PDB entry 9FAJ | electron microscopy, 2.60 A resolution | chains B and C of the 9 polymer chains in the assembly

# Chain B
Name: Gamma-aminobutyric acid receptor subunit beta-3
Organism: Homo sapiens
Reference sequence: P28472 (GBRB3_HUMAN); residues 7-447 here correspond to UniProt positions 32-472 (UniProt number = residue number + 25)
Sequence (441 residues; row label = number of the first residue in the row):
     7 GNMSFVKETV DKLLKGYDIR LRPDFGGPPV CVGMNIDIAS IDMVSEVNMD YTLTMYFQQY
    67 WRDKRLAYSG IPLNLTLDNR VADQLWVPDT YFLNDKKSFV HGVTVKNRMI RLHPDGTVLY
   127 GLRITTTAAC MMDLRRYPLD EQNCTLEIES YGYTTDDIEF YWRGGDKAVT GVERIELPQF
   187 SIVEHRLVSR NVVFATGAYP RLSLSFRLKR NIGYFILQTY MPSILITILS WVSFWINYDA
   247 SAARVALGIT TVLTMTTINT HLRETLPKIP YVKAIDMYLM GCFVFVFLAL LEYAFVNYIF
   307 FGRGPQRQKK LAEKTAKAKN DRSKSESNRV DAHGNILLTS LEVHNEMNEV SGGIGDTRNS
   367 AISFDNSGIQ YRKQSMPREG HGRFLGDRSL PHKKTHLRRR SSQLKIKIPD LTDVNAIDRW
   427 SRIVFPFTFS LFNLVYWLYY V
Not modelled in the structure: 7, 318-412
Disulfide bonds: C136-C150
Covalent attachments: glycan linked to N149
Small-molecule neighbours:
  - gamma-amino-butanoic acid (ABU): Y97, E155, S156, Y157, F200, T202, Y205
  - phosphatidylglycerol (PGW; (1R)-2-{[(S)-{[(2S)-2,3-dihydroxypropyl]oxy}(hydroxy)phosphoryl]oxy}-1-[(hexadecanoyloxy)methyl]ethyl (9Z)-octadec-9-enoate), molecule 1: N217, I218, G219, I222, L223, M227, L231
  - phosphatidylglycerol (PGW), molecule 2: T262, N265, P276, V278, M286, F289, V290
  - 1,2-dilauroyl-sn-glycero-3-phosphate (PX2): L297, A300, F301, Y304, R309
  - hexadecane (R16), molecule 1: I218, I222, M227, I230, W237, F435, S436, N439, W443, V447
  - hexadecane (R16), molecule 2: M283, T434, L437, F438, V441, Y442, Y445, Y446
Curated features (UniProtKB/Swiss-Prot):
  - binding site (benzamidine): D95 to Y97, E155 to Y157, F200
  - binding site (4-aminobutanoate): Y97, E155, Y157, T202
  - binding site (histamine): Y97, S156, Y157, T202
  - glycosylation (N-linked (GlcNAc...) asparagine): N8, N80, N149

# Chain C
Name: Isoform 2 of Gamma-aminobutyric acid receptor subunit gamma-2
Organism: Homo sapiens
Reference sequence: P18507 (GBRG2_HUMAN), isoform P18507-1; residues 25-428 here correspond to UniProt positions 64-467 (UniProt number = residue number + 39)
Sequence (405 residues; numbered 25 to 429; the number before each row is that of its first residue):
    25 GDVTVILNNL LEGYDNKLRP DIGVKPTLIH TDMYVNSIGP VNAINMEYTI DIFFAQTWYD
    85 RRLKFNSTIK VLRLNSNMVG KIWIPDTFFR NSKKADAHWI TTPNRMLRIW NDGRVLYTLR
   145 LTIDAECQLQ LHNFPMDEHS CPLEFSSYGY PREEIVYQWK RSSVEVGDTR SWRLYQFSFV
   205 GLRNTTEVVK TTSGDYVVMS VYFDLSRRMG YFTIQTYIPC TLIVVLSWVS FWINKDAVPA
   265 RTSLGITTVL TMTTLSTIAR KSLPKVSYVT AMDLFVSVCF IFVFSALVEY GTLHYFVSNR
   325 KPSKDKDKKK KNPAPTIDIR PRSATIQMNN ATHLQERDEE YGYECLDGKD CASFFCCFED
   385 CRTGAWRHGR IHIRIAKMDS YARIFFPTAF CLFNLVYWVS YLYLG
Not modelled in the structure: 326-368, 386-395
Disulfide bonds: C151-C165
Modified positions: C380 (S-palmitoyl-L-cysteine; P1L); C381 (S-palmitoyl-L-cysteine; P1L); C385 (S-palmitoyl-L-cysteine; P1L)
Construct notes: expression tag (429)
Small-molecule neighbours:
  - phosphatidylglycerol (PGW; (1R)-2-{[(S)-{[(2S)-2,3-dihydroxypropyl]oxy}(hydroxy)phosphoryl]oxy}-1-[(hexadecanoyloxy)methyl]ethyl (9Z)-octadec-9-enoate): S280, S291, Y292, V293, L298, V300, S301, V302, F304, I305
  - 1,2-dilauroyl-sn-glycero-3-phosphate (PX2): W252, W256, S404, R407, I408, P411
Curated features (UniProtKB/Swiss-Prot):
  - glycosylation (N-linked (GlcNAc...) asparagine): N90, N208

# How chain B and chain C interact
Residue-residue contacts (96; chain B residue first):
  M9(B) with L42(C), hydrophobic; R43(C); D45(C); I46(C); R86(C)
  V12(B) with L42(C), hydrophobic
  K13(B) with G37(C); D39(C); L42(C)
  V16(B) with K41(C)
  L20(B) with K41(C)
  S46(B) with E150(C)
  D48(B) with K117(C), salt bridge
  Y62(B) with F112(C); R114(C); Y172(C), hydrophobic
  Q64(B) with T216(C), hydrogen bond; S217(C)
  T82(B) with G173(C); Y174(C); E178(C), hydrogen bond
  L83(B) with L42(C), hydrophobic; Y174(C)
  D84(B) with N40(C); K41(C), hydrogen bond (backbone-backbone); Y174(C)
  R86(B) with N40(C); G104(C), hydrogen bond (side chain-backbone)
  V87(B) with K41(C)
  Q90(B) with K41(C)
  F105(B) with K118(C)
  H107(B) with S116(C); K117(C)
  V109(B) with T111(C); F112(C); A119(C); D120(C); A121(C); L145(C), hydrophobic
  T110(B) with P109(C); T111(C), hydrogen bond (side chain-backbone)
  V111(B) with D110(C)
  N113(B) with F112(C); Y172(C)
  R114(B) with Y172(C)
  M115(B) with Y172(C); G173(C); S217(C); Y220(C)
  R117(B) with G173(C), hydrogen bond (side chain-backbone); P175(C); S217(C), hydrogen bond (side chain-backbone); Y220(C), hydrogen bond
  G127(B) with Y172(C)
  L128(B) with Y172(C), hydrogen bond (backbone-side chain)
  R129(B) with F112(C); F113(C), hydrogen bond (side chain-backbone); R114(C), hydrogen bond (side chain-backbone); S116(C), hydrogen bond (side chain-backbone); Y172(C), hydrogen bond (backbone-side chain)
  E182(B) with Q152(C)
  P184(B) with K289(C)
  Q185(B) with K289(C)
  N217(B) with S291(C)
  G219(B) with S291(C), hydrogen bond (backbone-side chain)
  Y220(B) with R284(C); K289(C); V290(C); S291(C), hydrogen bond (backbone-side chain)
  L223(B) with R284(C)
  Q224(B) with T281(C); R284(C)
  L231(B) with F304(C), hydrophobic
  I234(B) with F308(C), hydrophobic
  L235(B) with I270(C), hydrophobic; V273(C), hydrophobic; F308(C), hydrophobic; L311(C), hydrophobic
  W241(B) with Y319(C); N323(C), hydrogen bond (backbone-side chain)
  I242(B) with N323(C)
  N243(B) with H318(C); N323(C)
  A246(B) with V262(C), hydrophobic
  A248(B) with P263(C), hydrophobic
  A249(B) with V262(C), hydrophobic; P263(C), hydrophobic; T266(C)
  L253(B) with T266(C); I270(C), hydrophobic
  T256(B) with I270(C); L274(C)
  T260(B) with L274(C)
  H267(B) with T281(C)
  R428(B) with Y319(C); N323(C)
Interface residues without a listed pair, chain B (59 interface residues in all): D17, N41, Y66, L79, N80, I218, P228, F240, T257, I264
Interface residues without a listed pair, chain C (63 interface residues in all): P44, G47, F78, W107, I108, N115, R129, L143, T277, Y292, V293, D297, S322

# Summary
Chain B and chain C form an interface of 59 and 63 residues respectively; the contacts include 16 hydrogen
bonds and 1 salt bridge. Polar contacts include D48(B)-K117(C), Q64(B)-T216(C) and T82(B)-E178(C). One
phosphatidylglycerol molecule is bound between chain B and chain C.
Chain B is Gamma-aminobutyric acid receptor subunit beta-3 and chain C is Isoform 2 of Gamma-aminobutyric acid
receptor subunit gamma-2, both from Homo sapiens; the structure, CryoEM structure of human full-length
alpha1beta3gamma2 GABA(A) receptor in complex with GARLH4, the TMD of Neuroligin2 ..., was determined by
electron microscopy.
